6MDP - chains D and E of the 7 polymer chains in the assembly; structure by electron microscopy, 3.80 A resolution.

== Chain D (and E) ==
Protein: Vesicle-fusing ATPase
From: Cricetulus griseus
Notes: EC 3.6.4.6; chain E of this document is another copy of the same molecule, construct and numbering; everything in this record applies to it too
Reference sequence: P18708 (NSF_CRIGR); residues 1-723 here = UniProt positions 1-723
Chain sequence (768 residues; numbered -23 to 744; the number before each row is that of its first residue; numbers below 1 keep their minus sign (Met-23 is residue -23)):
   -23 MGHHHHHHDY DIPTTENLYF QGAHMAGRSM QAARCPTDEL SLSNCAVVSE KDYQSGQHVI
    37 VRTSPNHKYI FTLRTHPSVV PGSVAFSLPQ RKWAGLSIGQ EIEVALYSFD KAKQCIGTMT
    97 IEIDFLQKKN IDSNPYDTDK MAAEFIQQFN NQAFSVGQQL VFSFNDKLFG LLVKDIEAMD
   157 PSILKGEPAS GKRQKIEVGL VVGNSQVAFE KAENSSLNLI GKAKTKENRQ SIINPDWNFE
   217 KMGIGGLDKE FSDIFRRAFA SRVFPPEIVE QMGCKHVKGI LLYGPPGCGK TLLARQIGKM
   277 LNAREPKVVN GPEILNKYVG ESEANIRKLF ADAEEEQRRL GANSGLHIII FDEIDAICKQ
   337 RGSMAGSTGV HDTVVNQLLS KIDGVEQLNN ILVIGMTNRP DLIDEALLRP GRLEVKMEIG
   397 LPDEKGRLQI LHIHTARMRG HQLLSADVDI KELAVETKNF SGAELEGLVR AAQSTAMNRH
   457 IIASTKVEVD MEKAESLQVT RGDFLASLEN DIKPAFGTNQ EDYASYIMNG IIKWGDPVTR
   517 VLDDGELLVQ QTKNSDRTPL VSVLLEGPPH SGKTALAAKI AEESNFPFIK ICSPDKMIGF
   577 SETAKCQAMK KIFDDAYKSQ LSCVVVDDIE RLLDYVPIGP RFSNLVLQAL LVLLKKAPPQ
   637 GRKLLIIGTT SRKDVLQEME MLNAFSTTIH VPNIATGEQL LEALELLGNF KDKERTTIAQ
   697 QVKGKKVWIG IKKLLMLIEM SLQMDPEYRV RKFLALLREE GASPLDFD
Not modelled in the structure: -23 to 208, 460-463, 739-744 (chain E: -23 to 215, 236-251, 458-472, 739-744)
Construct notes: initiating methionine (-23); expression tag (-22 to 0, 724-744); conflict Ile458 (Lys in P18708)
Swiss-Prot annotation at these positions:
  - binding site (ATP): Asn505 to Trp510, Pro545 to Leu552
  - binding site (Mg(2+)): Thr550
  - modified residue: Lys105 (N6-acetyllysine), Ser207 (Phosphoserine), Tyr259 (Phosphotyrosine), Ser569 (Phosphoserine)
Ligand contacts:
  - ADP (adenosine-5'-diphosphate): Lys251, Asp359, Arg385, Arg388
  - ATP (adenosine-5'-triphosphate), molecule 1: Gly219, Ile220, Gly221, Pro261, Pro262, Gly263, Cys264, Gly265, Lys266, Thr267, Leu268, Asp328, Glu329, Met372, Asn374, Ile406, His410, Gly438, Ala439, Glu442
  - ATP, molecule 2: Tyr502, Met504, Asn505, Gly506, Ile507, Ile508, Trp510, Val514, Pro545, His546, Gly548, Lys549, Thr550, Ala551, Leu552, Asp604, Ser647, Ile707, Lys708, Leu711
What the authors report for this chain:
  - mutagenesis - Y294A, Y294L: decreased catalytic activity on SNARE complex
  - mutagenesis - Y294A (31 +/- 5 ATP min-1), Y294L (26 +/- 2 ATP min-1): unchanged catalytic activity on ATP

== Chain D / chain E interface ==
Residue-residue contacts - 92 pairs, chain D then chain E:
  Arg232(D) - Ser450(E)  hydrogen bond (backbone-side chain)
  Arg232(D) - Thr451(E)
  Arg232(D) - Asn454(E)
  Arg232(D) - Asn486(E)
  Arg233(D) - Pro490(E)
  Ala236(D) - Met453(E)
  Ser237(D) - Met453(E)
  Phe240(D) - Met453(E)  hydrophobic
  Glu246(D) - Arg413(E)  hydrogen bond (backbone-side chain)
  Gln247(D) - His417(E)  hydrogen bond
  Met248(D) - Arg413(E)
  Met248(D) - Leu419(E)  hydrophobic
  Met248(D) - Gln449(E)
  Gly249(D) - Arg413(E)
  Cys250(D) - Met414(E)  hydrophobic
  Lys251(D) - Arg446(E)
  His252(D) - Arg446(E)
  Tyr294(D) - Lys293(E)
  Val295(D) - Asn292(E)
  Val295(D) - Lys293(E)  hydrogen bond (backbone-backbone)
  Val295(D) - Asp348(E)
  Gly296(D) - Leu291(E)
  Glu299(D) - Pro288(E)
  Arg303(D) - Glu289(E)
  Arg337(D) - Arg375(E)
  Arg337(D) - Leu378(E)
  Ser339(D) - Leu378(E)
  Ser343(D) - Ala341(E)  hydrogen bond (side chain-backbone)
  Ser343(D) - Gly342(E)  hydrogen bond (side chain-backbone)
  Gly345(D) - Ala341(E)
  Val346(D) - Lys335(E)
  Val346(D) - Asp348(E)
  Thr349(D) - Ala332(E)
  Asn352(D) - Glu329(E)
  Asn352(D) - Asp331(E)
  Asn352(D) - Ala332(E)
  Asn352(D) - Arg375(E)
  Leu355(D) - Glu329(E)
  Leu355(D) - Arg375(E)
  Ser356(D) - Asn286(E)  hydrogen bond
  Ser356(D) - Glu329(E)  hydrogen bond (backbone-side chain)
  Lys357(D) - Asn286(E)
  Gly360(D) - Arg271(E)  hydrogen bond (backbone-side chain)
  Val361(D) - Arg271(E)  hydrogen bond (backbone-side chain)
  Val361(D) - Val284(E)  hydrophobic
  Val361(D) - Asp328(E)
  Gln363(D) - Arg271(E)  hydrogen bond
  Glu381(D) - Thr494(E)  hydrogen bond
  Arg385(D) - Pro262(E)  hydrogen bond (side chain-backbone)
  Arg385(D) - Gly263(E)
  Arg385(D) - Glu440(E)
  Arg385(D) - Thr494(E)
  Pro386(D) - Glu440(E)
  Glu390(D) - Gly443(E)
  Glu390(D) - Arg446(E)  salt bridge
  Leu523(D) - Gln719(E)  hydrogen bond (backbone-side chain)
  Leu523(D) - Met720(E)  hydrophobic
  Gln526(D) - Gln719(E)
  Gln527(D) - Glu715(E)
  Gln527(D) - Met716(E)
  Gln527(D) - Gln719(E)
  Ser531(D) - Glu715(E)  hydrogen bond
  Arg533(D) - Leu683(E)
  Arg533(D) - Asn685(E)
  Arg533(D) - Leu711(E)
  Arg533(D) - Glu715(E)  salt bridge
  Cys582(D) - Ile574(E)  hydrophobic
  Cys582(D) - Gly575(E)
  Lys586(D) - Ile574(E)
  Pro616(D) - Gly615(E)
  Pro616(D) - Arg617(E)  hydrogen bond (backbone-side chain)
  Phe618(D) - Val612(E)  hydrophobic
  Phe618(D) - Arg617(E)
  Asn620(D) - Arg617(E)
  Gln624(D) - Arg607(E)
  Gln624(D) - Asp610(E)
  Gln624(D) - Tyr611(E)
  Leu627(D) - Arg607(E)
  Val628(D) - Pro570(E)
  Val628(D) - Asp571(E)
  Val628(D) - Ile574(E)  hydrophobic
  Leu629(D) - Ile574(E)  hydrophobic
  Lys631(D) - Asp604(E)  salt bridge
  Lys632(D) - Asp571(E)  hydrogen bond (side chain-backbone)
  Glu654(D) - Pro613(E)
  Glu654(D) - Ile614(E)
  Met655(D) - Arg607(E)
  Glu656(D) - Arg607(E)
  Asn659(D) - Pro545(E)
  Asn659(D) - His546(E)
  Ser662(D) - Lys709(E)
  Ser662(D) - Met712(E)  hydrogen bond
Interface residues without a listed pair, chain D (69 interface residues in all): Phe231, Val239, Val253, Thr344, Gln353, Asp359, Glu362, Arg388, Glu522, Thr534, Val537, Leu621, Leu623, Ala625
Interface residues without a listed pair, chain E (65 interface residues in all): Thr267, Val285, Asp377, Ala447, Ile457, Asn505

== Summary ==
The interface between chain D and chain E involves 69 residues on one side and 65 on the other, with 18
hydrogen bonds and 3 salt bridges. Polar contacts include Glu390(D)-Arg446(E), Arg533(D)-Glu715(E) and
Lys631(D)-Asp604(E). The paper reports that Y294A and Y294L of chain D reduce catalytic activity on SNARE
complex; Y294A and Y294L of chain D leave catalytic activity on ATP unchanged.
Chain D and chain E are both Vesicle-fusing ATPase (Cricetulus griseus); the structure, The D1 and D2 domain
rings of NSF engaging the SNAP-25 N-terminus within the 20S supercomplex ..., was determined by electron
microscopy, deposited together with 6MDM, 6MDN and 6MDO.
